6W8L - chain A; structure by X-ray diffraction, 2.11 A resolution.

== Chain A ==
Protein: Tyrosine-protein kinase JAK1
Organism: Homo sapiens
Notes: EC 2.7.10.2; fragment: kinase domain
UniProtKB: P23458 (JAK1_HUMAN); residue numbers follow UniProt; this construct covers 841-1154
Amino-acid sequence (316 residues; row label = number of the first residue in the row):
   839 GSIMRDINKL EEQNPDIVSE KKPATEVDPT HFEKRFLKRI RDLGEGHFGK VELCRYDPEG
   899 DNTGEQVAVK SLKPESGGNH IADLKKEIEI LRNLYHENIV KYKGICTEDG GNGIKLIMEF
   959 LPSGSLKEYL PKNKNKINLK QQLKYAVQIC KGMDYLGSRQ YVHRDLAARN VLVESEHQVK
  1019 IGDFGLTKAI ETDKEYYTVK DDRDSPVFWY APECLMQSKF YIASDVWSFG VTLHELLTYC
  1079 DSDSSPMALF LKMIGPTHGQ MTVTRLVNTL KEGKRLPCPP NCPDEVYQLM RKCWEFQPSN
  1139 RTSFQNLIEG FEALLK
Not modelled in the structure: 839-866, 912-916, 947-949
Sequence notes: expression tag (839-840)
Modified positions: Y1034 (O-phosphotyrosine; PTR); Y1035 (O-phosphotyrosine; PTR)
Residues lining bound ligands: R4S (N-[(1S,5R)-3-(5-fluoro-2-{[1-(2-hydroxyethyl)-1H-pyrazol-4-yl]amino}pyrimidin-4-yl)-3-azabicyclo[3.1.0]hexan-1-yl]cyclopropanecarboxamide): R879, L881, G882, E883, G884, G887, K888, V889, A906, K908, V938, M956, E957, F958, L959, P960, S961, G962, S963, E966, R1007, N1008, L1010, G1020, D1021

== Overview ==
Chain A binds compound R4S.
Chain A is Tyrosine-protein kinase JAK1 (Homo sapiens); the structure, Crystal structure of JAK1 kinase with
compound 10, was determined by X-ray diffraction, deposited together with 6VNS, 6VNV, 6VNX and 6VNY.
